Entry 1R9S (X-ray diffraction, 4.25 A resolution (low resolution: residue-level contacts below are approximate; hydrogen-bond / salt-bridge calls are withheld)); this record covers chains A and H of the 12 polymer chains in the assembly.

# Chain A
Name: DNA-directed RNA polymerase II largest subunit
From: Saccharomyces cerevisiae
Notes: EC 2.7.7.6
UniProt: P04050 (RPB1_YEAST); residues 1-1733 here = UniProt positions 1-1733
Sequence (1733 residues; numbered 1 to 1733; the number before each row is that of its first residue):
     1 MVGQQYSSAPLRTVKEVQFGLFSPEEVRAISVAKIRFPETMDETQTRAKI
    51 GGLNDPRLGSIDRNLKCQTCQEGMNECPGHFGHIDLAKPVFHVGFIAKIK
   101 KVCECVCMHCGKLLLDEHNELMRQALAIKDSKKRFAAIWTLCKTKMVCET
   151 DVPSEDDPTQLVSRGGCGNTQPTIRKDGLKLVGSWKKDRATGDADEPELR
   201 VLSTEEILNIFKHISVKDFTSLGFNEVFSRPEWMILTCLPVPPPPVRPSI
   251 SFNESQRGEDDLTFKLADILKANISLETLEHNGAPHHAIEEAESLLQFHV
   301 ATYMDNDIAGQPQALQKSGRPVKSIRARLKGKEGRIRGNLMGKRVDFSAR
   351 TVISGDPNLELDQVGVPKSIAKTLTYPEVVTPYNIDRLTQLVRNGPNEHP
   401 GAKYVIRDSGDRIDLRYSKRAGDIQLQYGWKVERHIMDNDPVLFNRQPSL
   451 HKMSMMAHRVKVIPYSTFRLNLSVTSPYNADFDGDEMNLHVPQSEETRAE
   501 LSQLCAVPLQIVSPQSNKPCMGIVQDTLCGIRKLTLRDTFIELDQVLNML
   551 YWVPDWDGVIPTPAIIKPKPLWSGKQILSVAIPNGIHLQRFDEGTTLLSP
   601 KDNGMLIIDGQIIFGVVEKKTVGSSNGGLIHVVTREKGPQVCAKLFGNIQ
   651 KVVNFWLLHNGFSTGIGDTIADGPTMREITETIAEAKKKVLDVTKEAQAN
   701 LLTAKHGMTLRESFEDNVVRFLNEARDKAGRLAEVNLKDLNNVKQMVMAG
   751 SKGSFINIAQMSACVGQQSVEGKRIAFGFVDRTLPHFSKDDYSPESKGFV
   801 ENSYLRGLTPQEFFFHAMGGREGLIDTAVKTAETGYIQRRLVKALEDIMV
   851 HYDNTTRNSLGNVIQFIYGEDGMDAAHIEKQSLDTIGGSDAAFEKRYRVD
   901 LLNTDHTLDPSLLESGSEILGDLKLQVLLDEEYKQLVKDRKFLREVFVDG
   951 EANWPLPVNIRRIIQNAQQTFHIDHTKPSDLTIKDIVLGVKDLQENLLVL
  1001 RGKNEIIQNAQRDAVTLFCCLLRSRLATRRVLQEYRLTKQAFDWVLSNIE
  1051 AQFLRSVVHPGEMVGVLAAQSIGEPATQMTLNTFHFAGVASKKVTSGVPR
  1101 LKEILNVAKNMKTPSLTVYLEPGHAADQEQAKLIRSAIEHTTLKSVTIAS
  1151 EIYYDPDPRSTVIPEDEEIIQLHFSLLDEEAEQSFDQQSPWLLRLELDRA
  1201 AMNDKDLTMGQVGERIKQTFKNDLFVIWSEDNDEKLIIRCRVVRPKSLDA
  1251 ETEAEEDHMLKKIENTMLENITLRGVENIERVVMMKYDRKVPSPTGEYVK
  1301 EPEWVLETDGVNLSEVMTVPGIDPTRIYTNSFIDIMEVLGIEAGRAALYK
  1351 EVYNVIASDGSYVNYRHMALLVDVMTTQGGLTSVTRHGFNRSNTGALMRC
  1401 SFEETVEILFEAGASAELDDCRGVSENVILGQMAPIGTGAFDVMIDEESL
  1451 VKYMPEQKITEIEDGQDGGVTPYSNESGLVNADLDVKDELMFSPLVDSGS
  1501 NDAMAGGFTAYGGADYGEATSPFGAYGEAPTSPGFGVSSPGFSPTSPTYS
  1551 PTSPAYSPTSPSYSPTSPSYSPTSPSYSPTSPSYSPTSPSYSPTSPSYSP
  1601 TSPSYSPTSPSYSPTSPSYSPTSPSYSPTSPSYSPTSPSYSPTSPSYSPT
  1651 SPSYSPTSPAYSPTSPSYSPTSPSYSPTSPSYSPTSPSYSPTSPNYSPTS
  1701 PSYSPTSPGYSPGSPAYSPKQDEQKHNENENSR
Not modelled in the structure: 1, 155-160, 187-198, 250-258, 315-320, 1082-1091, 1177-1186, 1244-1253, 1446-1733
Metal / ion sites: Zn2+ site 1: C67, C70, H80; Zn2+ site 2: C110, C167; Mg2+: D483 (together with UTP)
Ligand contacts: UTP (uridine 5'-triphosphate): R446, D481, D483, T831
Reported in the primary citation:
  - Mg2+ coordination: D483
  - binding site for UTP: D481

# Chain H
Name: DNA-directed RNA polymerases I, II, and III 14.5 kDa polypeptide
From: Saccharomyces cerevisiae
Notes: EC 2.7.7.6
UniProt: P20436 (RPB8_YEAST); numbering as in UniProt (aligned over 1-146)
Sequence (146 residues; each row starts with the number of its first residue):
     1 MSNTLFDDIFQVSEVDPGRYNKVCRIEAASTTQDQCKLTLDINVELFPVA
    51 AQDSLTVTIASSLNLEDTPANDSSATRSWRPPQAGDRSLADDYDYVMYGT
   101 AYKFEEVSKDLIAVYYSFGGLLMRLEGNYRNLNNLKQENAYLLIRR
Not modelled in the structure: 1, 64-75

# Chain A / chain H interface
Contacting residue pairs (54; chain A residue first):
  R537(A) - Y20(H)
  R537(A) - R25(H)
  R537(A) - D41(H)
  R537(A) - G120(H)
  R537(A) - L122(H)
  D538(A) - Y20(H)
  D538(A) - N21(H)
  D538(A) - K22(H)
  F540(A) - N43(H)
  F540(A) - L121(H)
  L543(A) - W79(H)
  V559(A) - S78(H)
  I560(A) - S78(H)
  I560(A) - W79(H)
  T562(A) - Y98(H)
  P563(A) - W79(H)
  P563(A) - Y98(H)
  A564(A) - M97(H)
  A564(A) - Y98(H)
  A564(A) - F118(H)
  I565(A) - V96(H)
  I566(A) - V96(H)
  I566(A) - Y141(H)
  K567(A) - N43(H)
  K567(A) - L46(H)
  K567(A) - F47(H)
  K567(A) - D94(H)
  K567(A) - Y95(H)
  K567(A) - V96(H)
  P568(A) - D94(H)
  P570(A) - W79(H)
  L571(A) - L46(H)
  W572(A) - W79(H)
  S573(A) - G119(H)
  K575(A) - G119(H)
  K575(A) - G120(H)
  Q576(A) - G119(H)
  L597(A) - Y102(H)
  L597(A) - E105(H)
  L597(A) - Y115(H)
  L598(A) - R25(H)
  L598(A) - L122(H)
  L598(A) - R124(H)
  P600(A) - R25(H)
  D602(A) - Y20(H)
  L606(A) - Y102(H)
  I613(A) - Y102(H)
  I613(A) - S117(H)
  I613(A) - G120(H)
  K738(A) - R19(H)
  D739(A) - R19(H)
  L740(A) - R19(H)
  D974(A) - K136(H)
  T976(A) - K136(H)
Other interface residues (no listed pair), chain A (37 interface residues in all): G558, P561, K569, S599, K601, I608, F614
Other interface residues (no listed pair), chain H (32 interface residues in all): V23, T39, R77, K103

# Overview
37 residues of chain A face 32 of chain H across their interface. Ligands of chain A: UTP. The Zn2+ site 1 is
built by C67(A), C70(A) and H80(A). C110(A) and C167(A) form the Zn2+ site 2. The paper reports a binding site
for UTP at D481(A); Mg2+ coordination by D483(A).
Here chain A is DNA-directed RNA polymerase II largest subunit and chain H is DNA-directed RNA polymerases I,
II, and III 14.5 kDa polypeptide, both from Saccharomyces cerevisiae. Entry 1R9S (RNA polymerase II strand
separated elongation complex, matched nucleotide) was determined by X-ray diffraction (same publication as
1R9T, 1TWA, 1TWC, 1TWF, 1TWG and 1TWH).
